Entry 5XYU (electron microscopy, 3.45 A resolution); this record covers chains A and E of the 20 polymer chains in the assembly.

# Chain A
Molecule: 16S RNA
Organism: Mycobacterium smegmatis (strain ATCC 700084 / mc(2)155)
Sequence (1528 nucleotides; row label = number of the first residue in the row):
     1 UUUUUGUUUG GAGAGUUUGA UCCUGGCUCA GGACGAACGC UGGCGGCGUG CUUAACACAU
    61 GCAAGUCGAA CGGAAAGGCC CUUUCGGGGG UACUCGAGUG GCGAACGGGU GAGUAACACG
   121 UGGGUGAUCU GCCCUGCACU UUGGGAUAAG CCUGGGAAAC UGGGUCUAAU ACCGAAUACA
   181 CCCUGCUGGU CGCAUGGCCU GGUAGGGGAA AGCUUUUGCG GUGUGGGAUG GGCCCGCGGC
   241 CUAUCAGCUU GUUGGUGGGG UGAUGGCCUA CCAAGGCGAC GACGGGUAGC CGGCCUGAGA
   301 GGGUGACCGG CCACACUGGG ACUGAGAUAC GGCCCAGACU CCUACGGGAG GCAGCAGUGG
   361 GGAAUAUUGC ACAAUGGGCG CAAGCCUGAU GCAGCGACGC CGCGUGAGGG AUGACGGCCU
   421 UCGGGUUGUA AACCUCUUUC AGCACAGACG AAGCGCAAGU GACGGUAUGU GCAGAAGAAG
   481 GACCGGCCAA CUACGUGCCA GCAGCCGCGG UAAUACGUAG GGUCCGAGCG UUGUCCGGAA
   541 UUACUGGGCG UAAAGAGCUC GUAGGUGGUU UGUCGCGUUG UUCGUGAAAA CUCACAGCUU
   601 AACUGUGGGC GUGCGGGCGA UACGGGCAGA CUAGAGUACU GCAGGGGAGA CUGGAAUUCC
   661 UGGUGUAGCG GUGGAAUGCG CAGAUAUCAG GAGGAACACC GGUGGCGAAG GCGGGUCUCU
   721 GGGCAGUAAC UGACGCUGAG GAGCGAAAGC GUGGGGAGCG AACAGGAUUA GAUACCCUGG
   781 UAGUCCACGC CGUAAACGGU GGGUACUAGG UGUGGGUUUC CUUCCUUGGG AUCCGUGCCG
   841 UAGCUAACGC AUUAAGUACC CCGCCUGGGG AGUACGGCCG CAAGGCUAAA ACUCAAAGGA
   901 AUUGACGGGG GCCCGCACAA GCGGCGGAGC AUGUGGAUUA AUUCGAUGCA ACGCGAAGAA
   961 CCUUACCUGG GUUUGACAUG CACAGGACGC CGGCAGAGAU GUCGGUUCCC UUGUGGCCUG
  1021 UGUGCAGGUG GUGCAUGGCU GUCGUCAGCU CGUGUCGUGA GAUGUUGGGU UAAGUCCCGC
  1081 AACGAGCGCA ACCCUUGUCU CAUGUUGCCA GCACGUUAUG GUGGGGACUC GUGAGAGACU
  1141 GCCGGGGUCA ACUCGGAGGA AGGUGGGGAU GACGUCAAGU CAUCAUGCCC CUUAUGUCCA
  1201 GGGCUUCACA CAUGCUACAA UGGCCGGUAC AAAGGGCUGC GAUGCCGUGA GGUGGAGCGA
  1261 AUCCUUUCAA AGCCGGUCUC AGUUCGGAUC GGGGUCUGCA ACUCGACCCC GUGAAGUCGG
  1321 AGUCGCUAGU AAUCGCAGAU CAGCAACGCU GCGGUGAAUA CGUUCCCGGG CCUUGUACAC
  1381 ACCGCCCGUC ACGUCAUGAA AGUCGGUAAC ACCCGAAGCC GGUGGCCUAA CCCUUGUGGA
  1441 GGGAGCCGUC GAAGGUGGGA UCGGCGAUUG GGACGAAGUC GUAACAAGGU AGCCGUACCG
  1501 GAAGGUGCGG CUGGAUCACC UCCUUUCU
Unresolved in the structure: 1-8, 75-95, 161-163, 215-217, 420-426, 451-458, 494, 628, 820-827, 980-992, 1005-1024, 1066-1080, 1113-1123, 1144-1151, 1266-1268, 1434-1438, 1457, 1516-1528
Bound ions: Mg2+ site 1 near U17 (its only coordinating residue here); Mg2+ site 2 near G25 (its only coordinating residue here); Mg2+ site 3 near A105 (its only coordinating residue here); Mg2+ site 4: A112, G113, G289; Mg2+ site 5: G299, G538; Mg2+ site 6 near A315 (its only coordinating residue here); Mg2+ site 7: C330, C352; Mg2+ site 8 near A540 (its only coordinating residue here); Mg2+ site 9: A552, A553, A554; Mg2+ site 10 near C558 (its only coordinating residue here); Mg2+ site 11 near A728 (its only coordinating residue here); Mg2+ site 12: A739, G740; 16 more Mg2+ sites not listed

# Chain E
Protein: 30S ribosomal protein S5
Organism: Mycobacterium smegmatis (strain ATCC 700084 / mc(2)155)
UniProt: A0QSG6 (RS5_MYCS2); numbering as in UniProt (aligned over 1-214)
Amino-acid sequence (214 residues; row label = number of the first residue in the row):
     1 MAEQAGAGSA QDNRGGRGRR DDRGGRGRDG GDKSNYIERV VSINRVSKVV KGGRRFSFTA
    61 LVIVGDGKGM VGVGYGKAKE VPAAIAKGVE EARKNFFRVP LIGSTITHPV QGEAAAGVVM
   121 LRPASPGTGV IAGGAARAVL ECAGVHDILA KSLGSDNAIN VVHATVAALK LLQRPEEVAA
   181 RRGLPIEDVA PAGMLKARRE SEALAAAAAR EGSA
Unresolved in the structure: 1-34, 194-214

# Chain A / chain E interface
Residue-residue contacts (72; chain A residue first):
  U9(A) with Ser125(E), base contact
  G10(A) with Ala124(E), base contact; Ser125(E), base contact; Thr128(E), hydrogen bond to the base; Leu149(E), sugar contact
  G11(A) with Met120(E), hydrogen bond to the base; Arg122(E), hydrogen bond to the base; Ile131(E), phosphate contact; Leu149(E), base contact
  A12(A) with Ile131(E), base contact; Ala132(E), base contact; Gly133(E), phosphate contact; Arg137(E), base contact; Lys151(E), phosphate contact
  G13(A) with Gly133(E), phosphate contact; Gly134(E), sugar contact; Lys151(E), salt bridge to the phosphate; Ser152(E), hydrogen bond to the phosphate
  G19(A) with Ser47(E), hydrogen bond to the sugar; Lys48(E), hydrogen bond to the base; Val49(E), base contact; Arg54(E), hydrogen bond to the sugar
  A20(A) with Val46(E), sugar contact; Ser47(E), hydrogen bond to the sugar
  U21(A) with Asn44(E), hydrogen bond to the phosphate
  C22(A) with Asn157(E), hydrogen bond to the phosphate; Ile159(E), phosphate contact; Asn160(E), hydrogen bond to the phosphate
  C23(A) with Ala116(E), sugar contact; Ser155(E), hydrogen bond to the phosphate; Asn157(E), phosphate contact; Asn160(E), hydrogen bond to the phosphate
  U24(A) with Ser155(E), phosphate contact
  G538(A) with Lys151(E), phosphate contact
  A539(A) with Lys151(E), salt bridge to the phosphate
  A540(A) with Leu153(E), base contact
  U845(A) with Glu113(E), phosphate contact
  A846(A) with Ala115(E), phosphate contact
  U903(A) with Lys48(E), hydrogen bond to the sugar; Val49(E), hydrogen bond to the sugar
  G904(A) with Val49(E), sugar contact; Val50(E), hydrogen bond to the sugar
  A905(A) with Lys51(E), phosphate contact
  C1049(A) with Lys51(E), phosphate contact
  U1050(A) with Val50(E), phosphate contact; Arg55(E), salt bridge to the phosphate; Lys79(E), phosphate contact
  C1051(A) with Lys79(E), salt bridge to the phosphate
  U1053(A) with Lys87(E), salt bridge to the phosphate
  G1054(A) with Lys94(E), salt bridge to the phosphate
  U1058(A) with Ile159(E), sugar contact; Asn160(E), hydrogen bond to the sugar; His163(E), hydrogen bond to the sugar
  G1059(A) with Tyr75(E), hydrogen bond to the phosphate
  A1060(A) with Val46(E), phosphate contact; Ser47(E), phosphate contact; Thr59(E), phosphate contact; Tyr75(E), hydrogen bond to the phosphate; Lys77(E), phosphate contact
  G1061(A) with Val46(E), phosphate contact; Ser47(E), phosphate contact; Lys48(E), phosphate contact; Lys77(E), salt bridge to the phosphate
  A1062(A) with Lys48(E), salt bridge to the phosphate
  C1173(A) with Arg55(E), sugar contact
  G1174(A) with Gly52(E), sugar contact
  U1175(A) with Gly52(E), sugar contact
  C1371(A) with Lys51(E), salt bridge to the phosphate
  A1379(A) with Arg54(E), phosphate contact
  C1380(A) with Arg54(E), salt bridge to the phosphate
  A1381(A) with Val49(E), base contact; Val50(E), base contact
Also at the interface, not in a pair above, chain A (40 interface residues in all): A14, G1048, G1052, G1370
Also at the interface, not in a pair above, chain E (44 interface residues in all): Arg45, Gly53, Pro123, Ala150, Gly154, Asp156

# In short
40 residues of chain A and 44 residues of chain E are in contact; the contacts include 20 hydrogen bonds and
10 salt bridges. Polar pairs include G10(A)-Thr128(E), G11(A)-Met120(E) and G11(A)-Arg122(E). A112(A), G113(A)
and G289(A) coordinate Mg2+ site 4.
Chain A is 16S RNA and chain E is 30S ribosomal protein S5, both from Mycobacterium smegmatis (strain ATCC
700084 / mc(2)155); the structure, Small subunit of Mycobacterium smegmatis ribosome, was determined by
electron microscopy together with 5XYM from the same study.
